PDB entry 3O62 | X-ray diffraction, 3.22 A resolution | chains F and I of the 10 polymer chains in the assembly

# Chain F
Molecule: Histone H4
Source organism: Xenopus laevis
Reference sequence: P62799 (H4_XENLA); residues 1-102 here correspond to UniProt positions 2-103 (UniProt number = residue number + 1)
Chain sequence (102 residues; each row starts with the number of its first residue):
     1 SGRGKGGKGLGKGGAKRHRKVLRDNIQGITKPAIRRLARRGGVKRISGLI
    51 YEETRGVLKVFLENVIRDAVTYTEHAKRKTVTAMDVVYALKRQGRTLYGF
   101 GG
Not modelled in the structure: 1-17, 102

# Chain I
Molecule: 146-nt DNA strand
Sequence (146 nucleotides; numbered 1 to 146; the number before each row is that of its first residue):
     1 ATCAATATCCACCTGCAGATTCTACCAAAAGTGTATTTGGAAACTGCTCC
    51 ATCAAAAGGCATGTTCACCGTGATTCCCCTCAACATCGGAAAACTACCTC
   101 GTCAAAGGTTTATGTGAAAACCATCTTAGACGTCCACCTATAACTA
Bound ions: Cisplatin Pt: DG70, DG72
Residues lining bound ligands: Cisplatin (CPT): DG70, DG72, DA73

# How chain F and chain I interact
Residue-residue contacts - 13 pairs, chain F then chain I:
  Arg35(F) - DC81(I)  salt bridge to the phosphate
  Arg45(F) - DT80(I)  hydrogen bond to the sugar
  Arg45(F) - DC81(I)  salt bridge to the phosphate
  Ile46(F) - DT80(I)  sugar contact
  Ile46(F) - DC81(I)  hydrogen bond to the phosphate
  Ser47(F) - DT80(I)  hydrogen bond to the phosphate
  Gly48(F) - DT80(I)  phosphate contact
  Arg78(F) - DG101(I)  phosphate contact
  Arg78(F) - DT102(I)  phosphate contact
  Lys79(F) - DC100(I)  salt bridge to the phosphate
  Lys79(F) - DG101(I)  hydrogen bond to the phosphate
  Thr80(F) - DC100(I)  sugar contact
  Thr80(F) - DG101(I)  hydrogen bond to the phosphate
Interface residues without a listed pair, chain F (11 interface residues in all): Arg39, Lys44, Tyr51
Interface residues without a listed pair, chain I (7 interface residues in all): DC79, DA82

# In short
Chain F and chain I form an interface of 11 and 7 residues respectively, with 5 hydrogen bonds and 3 salt
bridges. Among the polar pairs are Arg45(F)-DT80(I), Ile46(F)-DC81(I) and Ser47(F)-DT80(I). Chain I binds
Cisplatin. DG70(I) and DG72(I) coordinate a Cisplatin Pt ion.
Chain F is Histone H4 (Xenopus laevis) and chain I is a 146-nt DNA strand; the structure, Nucleosome core
particle modified with a cisplatin 1,3-cis-{Pt(NH3)2}2+-d(GpTpG) intrastrand cross-link, was determined by
X-ray diffraction.
